PDB entry 8EUQ | X-ray diffraction, 3.09 A resolution | chains D and B of the 4 polymer chains in the assembly

# Chain D
Protein: c44H10 Fab light chain
Source organism: Homo sapiens
Notes: antibody fragment or engineered binder
Amino-acid sequence (214 residues; row label = number of the first residue in the row):
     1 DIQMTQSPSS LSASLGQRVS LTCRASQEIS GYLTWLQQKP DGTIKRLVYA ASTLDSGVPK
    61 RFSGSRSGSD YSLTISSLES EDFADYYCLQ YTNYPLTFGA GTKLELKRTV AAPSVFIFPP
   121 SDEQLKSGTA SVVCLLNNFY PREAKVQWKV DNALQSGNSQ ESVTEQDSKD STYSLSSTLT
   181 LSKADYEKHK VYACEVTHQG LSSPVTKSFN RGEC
Unresolved in the structure: 213-214
Disulfides: Cys-23/Cys-88, Cys-134/Cys-194

# Chain B
Protein: Hemagglutinin HA1 chain, HLA class II histocompatibility antigen DR beta chain
Source organism: Influenza A virus
UniProt: chimeric construct of P04664, A0A1V1IGJ9: residues 3-17 from P04664 (HEMA_I69A0) positions 304-318 (UniProt number = residue number + 301); residues 30-219 from A0A1V1IGJ9 positions 30-219 (same numbers)
Amino-acid sequence (226 residues; each row starts with the number of its first residue):
     3 GAPKYVKQNT LKLATSGGSG SIEGRGSGDT RPRFLEQVKH ECHFFNGTER VRFLDRYFYH
    63 QEEYVRFDSD VGEYRAVTEL GRPDAEYWNS QKDLLEQKRA AVDTYCRHNY GVGESFTVQR
   123 RVYPEVTVYP AKTQPLQHHN LLVCSVNGFY PGSIEVRWFR NGQEEKTGVV STGLIQNGDW
   183 TFQTLVMLET VPRSGEVYTC QVEHPSLTSP LTVEWRATGG ENLYFQ
Unresolved in the structure: 3, 24-31, 135-141, 220-228
Construct notes: engineered mutation Gly-3 (Ala304 in P04664), Ala-4 (Cys305 in P04664); linker (18-29); expression tag (220-228)
Disulfides: Cys-44/Cys-108, Cys-146/Cys-202
Covalent attachments: N-acetylglucosamine (NAG) linked to Asn-48
From the paper describing this entry:
  - mutagenesis - F60V/H62N: unchanged binding to c44H10

# Interface between chain D and chain B
Residue-residue contacts - 8 pairs, chain D then chain B:
  Arg-18(D) with Glu-81(B), salt bridge
  Ala-50(D) with Gln-63(B), hydrogen bond (backbone-side chain)
  Ser-52(D) with Gln-63(B), hydrogen bond; Glu-64(B)
  Thr-53(D) with Gln-63(B), hydrogen bond
  Ser-63(D) with Thr-80(B)
  Gly-64(D) with Glu-64(B)
  Ser-65(D) with Glu-64(B)
Interface residues without a listed pair, chain D (8 interface residues in all): Lys-60
Interface residues without a listed pair, chain B (6 interface residues in all): Val-79, Arg-84

# Summary
The interface between chain D and chain B involves 8 residues on one side and 6 on the other; the contacts
include 3 hydrogen bonds and 1 salt bridge. Polar pairs include Arg-18(D)/Glu-81(B), Ala-50(D)/Gln-63(B) and
Ser-52(D)/Gln-63(B). N-acetylglucosamine is covalently linked to Asn-48(B). From the paper: F60V/H62N of chain
B leave binding to c44H10 unchanged.
Here chain D is c44H10 Fab light chain (Homo sapiens) and chain B is Hemagglutinin HA1 chain, HLA class II
histocompatibility antigen DR beta chain (Influenza A virus). Entry 8EUQ (Crystal structure of
HLA-DRA*01:01/HLA-DRB1*04:01 in complex with c44H10 Fab) was determined by X-ray diffraction.
